PDB entry 6F9B | electron microscopy, 13.30 A resolution (very low resolution: no residue pairs are listed; an interface is given only as per-side residue counts) | chains O and P of the 24 polymer chains in the assembly

[Chain O]
Protein: Glycoprotein
Organism: Rift valley fever virus
Reference sequence: A2T085 (A2T085_RVFV); numbering as in UniProt (aligned over 154-469)
Sequence (316 residues; numbered 154 to 469; the number before each row is that of its first residue):
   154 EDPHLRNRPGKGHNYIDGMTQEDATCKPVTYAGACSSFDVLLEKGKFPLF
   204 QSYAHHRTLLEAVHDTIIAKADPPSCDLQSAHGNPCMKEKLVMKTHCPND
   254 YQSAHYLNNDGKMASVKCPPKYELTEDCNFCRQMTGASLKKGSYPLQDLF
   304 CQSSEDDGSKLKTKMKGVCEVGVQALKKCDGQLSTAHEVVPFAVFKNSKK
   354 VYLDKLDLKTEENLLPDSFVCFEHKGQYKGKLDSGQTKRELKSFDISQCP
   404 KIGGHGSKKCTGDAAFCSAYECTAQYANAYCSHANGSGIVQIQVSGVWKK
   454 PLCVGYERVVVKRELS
Disordered / not traced: 288-289, 380-392
Cystine bridges: C179-C188, C229-C239, C250-C281, C271-C284, C304-C456, C322-C332, C374-C434, C402-C413, C420-C425
From the paper describing this entry:
  - post-translational modification sites: N438 (proposed by the authors, not directly observed)

[Chain P]
Protein: Glycoprotein
Organism: Rift valley fever virus
Reference sequence: A2T072 (A2T072_RVFV); residue numbers follow UniProt; this construct covers 691-1118
Sequence (431 residues; row label = number of the first residue in the row):
   688 DPGCSELIQASSRITTCSTEGVNTKCRLSGTALIRAGSVGAEACLMLKGV
   738 KEDQTKFLKIKTVSSELSCREGQSYWTGSFSPKCLSSRRCHLVGECHVNR
   788 CLSWRDNETSAEFSFVGESTTMRENKCFEQCGGWGCGCFNVNPSCLFVHT
   838 YLQSVRKEALRVFNCIDWVHKLTLEITDFDGSVSTIDLGASSSRFTNWGS
   888 VSLSLDAEGISGSNSFSFIESPGKGYAIVDEPFSEIPRQGFLGEIRCNSE
   938 SSVLSAHESCLRAPNLISYKPMIDQLECTTNLIDPFVVFERGSLPQTRND
   988 KTFAASKGNRGVQAFSKGSVQADLTLMFDNFEVDFVGAAVSCDAAFLNLT
  1038 GCYSCNAGARVCLSITSTGTGSLSAHNKDGSLHIVLPSENGTKDQCQILH
  1088 FTVPEVEEEFMYSCDGDERPLLVKGTLIAID
Cystine bridges: C691-C731, C704-C713, C756-C852, C771-C965, C777-C825, C783-C832, C788-C814, C818-C823, C934-C947, C1029-C1101, C1039-C1042, C1049-C1083
Sequence notes: expression tag (688-690)
From the paper describing this entry:
  - post-translational modification sites: N794, N1035 (proposed by the authors, not directly observed)

[Interface between chain O and chain P]
At this resolution (13 A) residue pairs are not listed: 19 residues of chain O and 21 of chain P lie at the interface.

[In short]
19 residues of chain O face 21 of chain P across their interface. The paper reports modification sites N438(O)
and N794(P) among others.
Chain O is Glycoprotein and chain P is Glycoprotein, both from Rift valley fever virus; the structure,
Asymmetric unit of Rift Valley fever virus glycoprotein shell, was determined by electron microscopy together
with 6F8P, 6F9C, 6F9D, 6F9E and 6F9F from the same study.
